PDB entry 1FYW | X-ray diffraction, 3.00 A resolution | chain A

# Chain A
Molecule: Toll-like receptor 2
Source organism: Homo sapiens
Notes: fragment: tir domain
UniProtKB: O60603 (TLR2_HUMAN); residues 636-784 here = UniProt positions 636-784
Chain sequence (149 residues; numbered 636 to 784; the number before each row is that of its first residue):
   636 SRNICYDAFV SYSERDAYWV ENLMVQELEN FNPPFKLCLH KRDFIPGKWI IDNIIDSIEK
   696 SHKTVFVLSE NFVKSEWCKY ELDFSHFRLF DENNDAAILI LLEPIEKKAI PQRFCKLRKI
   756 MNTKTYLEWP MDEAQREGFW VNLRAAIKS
Modified positions: Cys640, Cys673, Cys713, Cys750 (s-(dimethylarsenic)cysteine; CAS); Mse659, Mse756, Mse766 (selenomethionine; parent Met)
Differences from the reference sequence: modified residue (640, 659, 673, 713, 726, 750, 756, 766)
Swiss-Prot annotation at these positions:
  - motif: Tyr761 to Leu778 (ATG16L1-binding motif)
  - cross-link: Lys754 (Glycyl lysine isopeptide (Lys-Gly) (interchain with G-Cter in ubiquitin))
  - natural variant: Arg753 (R753Q: Reduces TLR2-mediated NF-kappa-B activation)
  - mutagenesis: Pro681 (P681F: Abolishes the interaction with MYD88. No effect on oligomerization or on the structure of the TIR domain), Lys709 (K709R: Reduced protein stability), Lys714 (K714R: Reduced protein stability), Lys742 to Lys743 (Reduced protein stability), Lys751 (K751R: Reduced protein stability), Lys754 (K754R: Loss of PPP1R11-mediated ubiquitination and degradation)

# Overview
UniProt lists 7 mutagenesis sites.
Chain A is Toll-like receptor 2 (Homo sapiens); the structure, Crystal structure of the tir domain of human
TLR2, was determined by X-ray diffraction (same publication as 1FYV and 1FYX).
